PDB entry 1YIG | X-ray diffraction, 2.00 A resolution | chains A and B

== Chain A (and B) ==
Name: Microtubule-associated protein RP/EB family member 1
Organism: Homo sapiens
Notes: fragment: EB1 C-terminal Domain; chain B of this document is another copy of the same molecule, construct and numbering; everything in this record applies to it too
UniProtKB: Q15691 (MARE1_HUMAN); residues 185-255 here correspond to UniProt positions 184-254 (UniProt number = residue number - 1)
Amino-acid sequence (76 residues; numbered 180 to 255; the number before each row is that of its first residue):
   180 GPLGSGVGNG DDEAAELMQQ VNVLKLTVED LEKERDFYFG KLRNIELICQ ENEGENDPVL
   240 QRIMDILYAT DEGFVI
Not modelled in the structure: 180-189 (chain B: 180-189, 251-255)
Sequence notes: cloning artifact (180-184); modified residue (197); engineered mutation Mse243 (Val242 in Q15691)
Modified positions: Mse197 (selenomethionine; parent Met); Mse243 (selenomethionine; parent Met)
Reported in the primary citation:
  - self-association interface (contacts with another copy of this molecule); pairs are residue here / residue on that copy: Y217-F218, D190, K204, I224
  - contacts within the chain: F216-F218
  - conformationally variable residues (order/disorder transition): E251 to V254
  - mutagenesis - F216A, Y217A, F218A, K220A, I224A, E225A: abolished binding to MACF2

== How chain A and chain B interact ==
Contacting residue pairs (67):
  E192(A) - A193(B)
  E192(A) - Mse197(B)
  A193(A) - L196(B)
  L196(A) - A193(B)
  L196(A) - L196(B)  hydrophobic
  L196(A) - Mse197(B)
  L196(A) - V200(B)
  Mse197(A) - L196(B)
  Q199(A) - V200(B)
  V200(A) - L196(B)
  V200(A) - Q199(B)
  V200(A) - V200(B)  hydrophobic
  V200(A) - L203(B)
  L203(A) - V200(B)  hydrophobic
  L203(A) - L203(B)  hydrophobic
  L203(A) - K204(B)
  L203(A) - V207(B)  hydrophobic
  K204(A) - L203(B)
  V207(A) - V207(B)  hydrophobic
  V207(A) - L210(B)
  L210(A) - V207(B)
  L210(A) - L210(B)  hydrophobic
  L210(A) - E211(B)
  L210(A) - R214(B)
  E213(A) - R214(B)  salt bridge
  R214(A) - L210(B)
  R214(A) - E213(B)  salt bridge
  R214(A) - Y217(B)
  F216(A) - A248(B)
  F216(A) - D250(B)
  Y217(A) - R214(B)
  Y217(A) - Y217(B)  hydrophobic
  Y217(A) - F218(B)
  Y217(A) - L221(B)  hydrophobic
  F218(A) - Y217(B)
  K220(A) - L221(B)
  K220(A) - I245(B)  hydrogen bond (side chain-backbone)
  K220(A) - L246(B)  hydrogen bond (side chain-backbone)
  K220(A) - A248(B)  hydrogen bond (side chain-backbone)
  L221(A) - Y217(B)  hydrophobic
  L221(A) - K220(B)
  L221(A) - L221(B)  hydrophobic
  N223(A) - I245(B)
  I224(A) - L221(B)  hydrophobic
  I224(A) - I245(B)  hydrophobic
  I224(A) - L246(B)  hydrophobic
  I227(A) - R241(B)
  I227(A) - I245(B)  hydrophobic
  E230(A) - R241(B)  salt bridge
  N231(A) - V238(B)
  N231(A) - R241(B)
  D236(A) - D236(B)
  V238(A) - I227(B)  hydrophobic
  V238(A) - N231(B)
  V238(A) - E234(B)
  V238(A) - L239(B)  hydrophobic
  L239(A) - V238(B)  hydrophobic
  I242(A) - I224(B)  hydrophobic
  I242(A) - I242(B)  hydrophobic
  I245(A) - K220(B)
  I245(A) - N223(B)
  I245(A) - I224(B)  hydrophobic
  I245(A) - I227(B)  hydrophobic
  L246(A) - I224(B)  hydrophobic
  A248(A) - F216(B)
  T249(A) - F216(B)
  T249(A) - K220(B)
Also at the interface, not in a pair above, chain A (36 interface residues in all): T206, E211, C228, E234, R241, V254
Also at the interface, not in a pair above, chain B (35 interface residues in all): T206, E230, Y247, T249

== In short ==
36 residues of chain A face 35 of chain B across their interface; the contacts include 3 hydrogen bonds and 3
salt bridges. Polar contacts include E213(A)-R214(B), E230(A)-R241(B) and K220(A)-I245(B). From the paper:
F216A, Y217A and F218A of chain A, among others, abolish binding to MACF2; conformational variability at
E251(A); 6 substitutions were tested in all.
Chain A and chain B are both Microtubule-associated protein RP/EB family member 1 (Homo sapiens); the
structure, Crystal Structure of the Human EB1 C-terminal Dimerization Domain, was determined by X-ray
diffraction, deposited together with 1YIB.
